Entry 3ZQN (X-ray diffraction, 2.20 A resolution); this record covers chains G and H of the 10 polymer chains in the assembly.

== Chain G (and H) ==
Molecule: Terminase small subunit
Source organism: Bacillus phage SF6
Notes: fragment: oligomerization core domain, residues 53-120; chain H of this document is another copy of the same molecule, construct and numbering; everything in this record applies to it too
Reference sequence: Q1EJR8 (TERS_BPSF6); numbering as in UniProt (aligned over 53-120)
Chain sequence (72 residues; row label = number of the first residue in the row; note: 53 numbers in that range are skipped by the numbering (no residue carries them; nothing is unmodelled there); numbers below 1 keep their minus sign (Gly-4 is residue -4)):
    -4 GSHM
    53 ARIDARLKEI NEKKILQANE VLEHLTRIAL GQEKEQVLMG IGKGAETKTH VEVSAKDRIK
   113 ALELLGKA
Not modelled in the structure: -4 to -3
Covalently attached groups: covalent link Mse-1-Ala53
Modified / non-standard residues: Mse-1 (selenomethionine; parent Met); Mse91 (selenomethionine; parent Met)
Sequence notes: expression tag (-4 to -1)

== Interface between chain G and chain H ==
Pairs across the interface - 59 pairs, chain G then chain H:
  Ala70(G) with Ile55(H), hydrophobic
  Asn71(G) with Asn63(H); Ile67(H)
  Val73(G) with Mse-1(H), hydrophobic
  Leu74(G) with Mse-1(H), hydrophobic; Ile55(H), hydrophobic; Lys60(H); Ile67(H), hydrophobic
  Glu75(G) with Asn63(H), hydrogen bond; Lys65(H); Lys66(H); Ile67(H)
  Leu77(G) with Mse-1(H), hydrophobic
  Thr78(G) with Lys66(H); Ile67(H); Leu68(H), hydrogen bond (side chain-backbone)
  Ala81(G) with Leu68(H), hydrophobic
  Leu82(G) with Leu68(H), hydrophobic; His76(H)
  Leu90(G) with Leu90(H)
  Mse91(G) with Leu90(H), hydrophobic; Glu98(H)
  Gly92(G) with Gly96(H); Ala97(H); Glu98(H), hydrogen bond (backbone-side chain)
  Ile93(G) with Ala97(H)
  Gly94(G) with Lys95(H); Gly96(H); Ala97(H)
  Lys95(G) with Lys95(H), hydrogen bond (backbone-backbone)
  Thr101(G) with Lys100(H), hydrogen bond
  His102(G) with Lys100(H), hydrogen bond (backbone-side chain)
  Val103(G) with Gln88(H)
  Glu104(G) with Gln88(H), hydrogen bond (backbone-side chain); His102(H), salt bridge
  Ser106(G) with Glu87(H)
  Ala107(G) with Glu87(H), hydrogen bond (backbone-side chain); Val105(H), hydrophobic
  Lys108(G) with Asp109(H)
  Arg110(G) with Lys86(H), hydrogen bond (side chain-backbone)
  Ile111(G) with Ile80(H), hydrophobic; Asp109(H); Lys112(H); Leu116(H), hydrophobic
  Leu114(G) with Leu68(H), hydrophobic; Val73(H); His76(H); Leu77(H), hydrophobic
  Glu115(G) with Lys112(H), salt bridge; Leu116(H)
  Leu116(G) with Mse-1(H), hydrophobic
  Leu117(G) with Leu68(H), hydrophobic; Val73(H), hydrophobic
  Gly118(G) with Val73(H)
  Lys119(G) with Arg54(H), hydrogen bond (backbone-side chain)
  Ala120(G) with Ala53(H); Arg54(H); Ile55(H), hydrogen bond (backbone-backbone); Lys60(H), hydrogen bond (backbone-side chain)
Interface residues without a listed pair, chain G (32 interface residues in all): Val89
Interface residues without a listed pair, chain H (30 interface residues in all): Glu85, Thr99

== Overview ==
The interface between chain G and chain H involves 32 residues on one side and 30 on the other; the contacts
include 12 hydrogen bonds and 2 salt bridges. Polar contacts include Glu104(G)-His102(H), Glu115(G)-Lys112(H)
and Glu75(G)-Asn63(H).
Both chains are Terminase small subunit (Bacillus phage SF6). Entry 3ZQN (Crystal structure of the small
terminase oligomerization core domain from a SPP1-like bacteriophage (crystal form 2)) was determined by X-ray
diffraction together with 3ZQM, 3ZQO, 3ZQP and 3ZQQ from the same study.
